3PJA - chains B and D of the 8 polymer chains in the assembly; structure by X-ray diffraction, 3.00 A resolution.

Chain B (and D):
Protein: Translin
Organism: Homo sapiens
Notes: chain D of this document is another copy of the same molecule, construct and numbering; everything in this record applies to it too
UniProt: Q15631 (TSN_HUMAN); residue numbers follow UniProt; this construct covers 1-228
Chain sequence (228 residues; each row starts with the number of its first residue):
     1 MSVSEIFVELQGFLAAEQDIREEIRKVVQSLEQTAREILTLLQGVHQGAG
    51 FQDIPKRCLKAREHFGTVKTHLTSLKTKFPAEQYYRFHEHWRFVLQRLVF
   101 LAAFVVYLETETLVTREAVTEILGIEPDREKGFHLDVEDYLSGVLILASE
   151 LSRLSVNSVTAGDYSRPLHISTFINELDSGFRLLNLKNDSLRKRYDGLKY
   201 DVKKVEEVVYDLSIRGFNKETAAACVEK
Disordered / not traced: 1, 219-228 (chain D: 1, 47-51, 219-228)
Swiss-Prot annotation at these positions:
  - region: Arg86 to His90 (DNA/RNA binding), Leu177 to Leu198 (Leucine-zipper)
  - modified residue: Lys187 (N6-acetyllysine), Ser190 (Phosphoserine), Lys199 (N6-acetyllysine)
What the authors report for this chain:
  - self-association interface (contacts with another copy of this molecule): Phe7
  - mutagenesis - E207A, E207A/D211A: decreased stability
  - mutagenesis - R192A, E207A: decreased binding to ssRNA
  - mutagenesis - E207A/D211A: decreased catalytic activity on ssRNA
  - mutagenesis - R192A: abolished catalytic activity on ssRNA

How chain B and chain D interact:
Residue-residue contacts (58):
  Val3(B) - Leu113(D)  hydrophobic
  Val3(B) - Glu176(D)
  Ile6(B) - Leu113(D)
  Ile6(B) - Val114(D)
  Ile6(B) - Thr115(D)
  Ile6(B) - Tyr140(D)
  Phe7(B) - Gly180(D)
  Phe7(B) - Phe181(D)
  Phe7(B) - Leu184(D)  hydrophobic
  Val8(B) - Leu183(D)  hydrophobic
  Glu9(B) - Glu117(D)
  Leu10(B) - Arg116(D)
  Leu10(B) - Tyr140(D)  hydrophobic
  Leu10(B) - Leu141(D)  hydrophobic
  Gln11(B) - Leu183(D)
  Gln11(B) - Leu184(D)
  Phe13(B) - Arg116(D)
  Phe13(B) - Asp128(D)
  Leu14(B) - Val137(D)  hydrophobic
  Leu14(B) - Leu184(D)  hydrophobic
  Glu17(B) - Glu138(D)
  Gln18(B) - Lys187(D)
  Glu82(B) - Glu82(D)
  Glu82(B) - Tyr84(D)
  Glu82(B) - Tyr85(D)
  Glu82(B) - His134(D)  salt bridge
  Tyr85(B) - Glu82(D)
  Tyr85(B) - Gln83(D)
  Tyr85(B) - Tyr85(D)
  Tyr85(B) - Arg86(D)
  Arg86(B) - Tyr85(D)  hydrogen bond
  Arg86(B) - Asp136(D)  salt bridge
  Arg86(B) - Glu138(D)  salt bridge
  Leu113(B) - Ile6(D)  hydrophobic
  Leu113(B) - Phe7(D)  hydrophobic
  Thr115(B) - Ile6(D)
  Arg116(B) - Leu10(D)
  Arg116(B) - Phe13(D)
  Glu117(B) - Glu9(D)
  Asp128(B) - Phe13(D)
  Asp136(B) - Glu17(D)
  Asp136(B) - Arg86(D)  salt bridge
  Val137(B) - Leu10(D)  hydrophobic
  Val137(B) - Leu14(D)  hydrophobic
  Glu138(B) - Glu17(D)
  Tyr140(B) - Ile6(D)
  Tyr140(B) - Leu10(D)  hydrophobic
  Leu141(B) - Phe7(D)  hydrophobic
  Leu141(B) - Leu10(D)  hydrophobic
  Glu176(B) - Val3(D)
  Gly180(B) - Phe7(D)
  Phe181(B) - Phe7(D)  hydrophobic
  Leu183(B) - Val8(D)  hydrophobic
  Leu183(B) - Gln11(D)
  Leu184(B) - Phe7(D)
  Leu184(B) - Gln11(D)
  Lys187(B) - Gln18(D)
  Lys187(B) - Arg21(D)
Also at the interface, not in a pair above, chain B (36 interface residues in all): Arg21, Gln83, Val114, Leu177, Asn185, Leu186
Also at the interface, not in a pair above, chain D (39 interface residues in all): Gly132, Phe173, Leu177, Asn185

In short:
Chain B and chain D form an interface of 36 and 39 residues respectively; the contacts include 1 hydrogen bond
and 4 salt bridges. Polar pairs include Glu82(B)-His134(D), Arg86(B)-Asp136(D) and Arg86(B)-Glu138(D). The
paper reports that E207A and E207A/D211A of chain B reduce stability; a self-association interface involving
Phe7(B).
Chain B and chain D are both Translin (Homo sapiens); the structure, Crystal structure of human C3PO complex,
was determined by X-ray diffraction together with 3QB5 from the same study.
